Entry 7ORM (electron microscopy, 3.30 A resolution); this record covers chains T and A of the 4 polymer chains in the assembly.

# Chain T
Molecule: 25-nt RNA strand
Sequence (25 nucleotides; each row starts with the number of its first residue):
     1 UAUCUAUACUUGGUAGUACACUACU
Disordered / not traced: 1-14

# Chain A
Protein: RNA-directed RNA polymerase L
From: Bunyavirus La Crosse
Notes: EC 2.7.7.48, 3.1.-.-
Reference sequence: A5HC98 (L_BUNLC); residue numbers follow UniProt; this construct covers 1-1028, 1042-2263
Sequence (2276 residues; numbered 1 to 2263 plus 26 insertion-coded residues; 13 numbers in that range are skipped by the numbering (no residue carries them; nothing is unmodelled there); the number before each row is that of its first residue; a row labelled like 1028A-1028Z holds insertion residues (1028A, then the next letters in order)):
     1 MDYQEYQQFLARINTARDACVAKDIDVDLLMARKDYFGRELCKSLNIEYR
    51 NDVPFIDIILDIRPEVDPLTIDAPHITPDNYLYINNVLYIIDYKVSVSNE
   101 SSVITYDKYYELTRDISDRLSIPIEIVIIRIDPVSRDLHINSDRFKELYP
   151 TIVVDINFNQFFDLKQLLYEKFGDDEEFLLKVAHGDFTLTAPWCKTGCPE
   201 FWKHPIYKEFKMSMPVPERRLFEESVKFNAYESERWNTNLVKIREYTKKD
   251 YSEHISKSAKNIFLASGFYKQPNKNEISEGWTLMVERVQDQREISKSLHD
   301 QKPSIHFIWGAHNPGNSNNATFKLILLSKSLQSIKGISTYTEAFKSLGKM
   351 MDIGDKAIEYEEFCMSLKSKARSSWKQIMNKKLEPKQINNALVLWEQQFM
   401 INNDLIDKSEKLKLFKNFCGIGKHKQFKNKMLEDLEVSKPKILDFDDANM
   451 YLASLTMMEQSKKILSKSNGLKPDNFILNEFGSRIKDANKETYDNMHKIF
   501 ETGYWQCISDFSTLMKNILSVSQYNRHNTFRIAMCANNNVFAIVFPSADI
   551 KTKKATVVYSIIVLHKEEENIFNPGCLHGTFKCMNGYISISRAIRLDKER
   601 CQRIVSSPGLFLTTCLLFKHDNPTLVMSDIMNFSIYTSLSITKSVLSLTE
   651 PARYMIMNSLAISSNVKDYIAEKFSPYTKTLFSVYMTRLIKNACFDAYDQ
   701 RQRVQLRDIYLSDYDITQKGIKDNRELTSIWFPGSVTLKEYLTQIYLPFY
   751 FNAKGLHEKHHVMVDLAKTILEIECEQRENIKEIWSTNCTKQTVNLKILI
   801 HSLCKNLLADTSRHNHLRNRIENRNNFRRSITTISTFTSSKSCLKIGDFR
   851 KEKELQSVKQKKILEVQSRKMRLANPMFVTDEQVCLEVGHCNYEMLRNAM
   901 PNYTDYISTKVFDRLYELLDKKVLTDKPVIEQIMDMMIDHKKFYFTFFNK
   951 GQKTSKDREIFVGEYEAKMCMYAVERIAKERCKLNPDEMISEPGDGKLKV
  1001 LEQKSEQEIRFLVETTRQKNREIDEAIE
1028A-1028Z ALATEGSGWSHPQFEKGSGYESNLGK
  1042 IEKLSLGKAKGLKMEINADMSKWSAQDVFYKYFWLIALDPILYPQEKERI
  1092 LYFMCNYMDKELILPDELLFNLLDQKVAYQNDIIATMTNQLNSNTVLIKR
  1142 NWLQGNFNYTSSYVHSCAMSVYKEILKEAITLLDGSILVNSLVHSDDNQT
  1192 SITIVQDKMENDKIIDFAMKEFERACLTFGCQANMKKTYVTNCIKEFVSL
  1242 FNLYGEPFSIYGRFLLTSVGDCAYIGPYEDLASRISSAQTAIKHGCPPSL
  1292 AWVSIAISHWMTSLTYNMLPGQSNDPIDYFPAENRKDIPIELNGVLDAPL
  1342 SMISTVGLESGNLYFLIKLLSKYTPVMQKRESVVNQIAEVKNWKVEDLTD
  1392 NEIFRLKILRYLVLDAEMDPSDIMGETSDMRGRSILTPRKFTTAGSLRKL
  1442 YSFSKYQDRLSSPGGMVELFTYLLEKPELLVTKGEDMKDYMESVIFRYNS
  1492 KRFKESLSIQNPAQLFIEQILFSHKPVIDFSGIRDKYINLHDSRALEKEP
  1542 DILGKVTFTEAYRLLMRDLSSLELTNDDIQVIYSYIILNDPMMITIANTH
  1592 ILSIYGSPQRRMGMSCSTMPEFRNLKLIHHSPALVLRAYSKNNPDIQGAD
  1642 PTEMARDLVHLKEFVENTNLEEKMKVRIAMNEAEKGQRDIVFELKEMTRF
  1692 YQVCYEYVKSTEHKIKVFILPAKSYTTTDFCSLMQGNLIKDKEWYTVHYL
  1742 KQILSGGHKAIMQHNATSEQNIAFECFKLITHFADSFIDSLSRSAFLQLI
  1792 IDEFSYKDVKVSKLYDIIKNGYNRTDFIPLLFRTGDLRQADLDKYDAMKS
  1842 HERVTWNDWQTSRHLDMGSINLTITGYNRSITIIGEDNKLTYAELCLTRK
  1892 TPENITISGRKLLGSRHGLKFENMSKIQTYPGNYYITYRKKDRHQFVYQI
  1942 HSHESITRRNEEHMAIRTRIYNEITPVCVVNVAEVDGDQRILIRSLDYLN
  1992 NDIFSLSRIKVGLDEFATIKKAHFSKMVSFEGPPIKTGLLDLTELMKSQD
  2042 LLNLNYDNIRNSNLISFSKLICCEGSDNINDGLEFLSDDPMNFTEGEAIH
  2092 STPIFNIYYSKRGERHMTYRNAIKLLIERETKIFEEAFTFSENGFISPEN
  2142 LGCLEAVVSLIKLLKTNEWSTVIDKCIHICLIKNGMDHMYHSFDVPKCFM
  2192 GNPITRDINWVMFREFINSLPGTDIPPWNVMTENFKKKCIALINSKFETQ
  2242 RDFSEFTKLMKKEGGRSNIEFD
Disordered / not traced: 427-435, 855-891, 1028A-1028Z, 1531-1543, 1847-1862, 1920-1923, 1955-1962, 2239-2244, 2252-2263
Sequence notes: engineered mutation Lys34 (His in A5HC98); insertion (1028G-1028S)
Bound ions: Mg2+ near Asp1188 (its only coordinating residue here); Zn2+: Cys2064, His2169, Asp2178, His2182
UniProt features mapped onto this chain:
  - binding site (Mn(2+)): Asp52, Asp79, Asp92, Tyr93
  - binding site (Mg(2+)): Asp1188
  - binding site (Zn(2+)): Cys2064, His2169, Asp2178, His2182
  - mutagenesis: Asp52 (D52A: Complete loss of nuclease activity), Asp79 (D79A: Complete loss of nuclease activity), Asp92 (D92A: Complete loss of nuclease activity), Lys94 (K94A: Complete loss of nuclease activity)
Reported in the primary citation:
  - binding site for the 20-nt RNA strand: Arg33, Phe162, His184, Arg820, Asn823, Arg824, Arg829, Lys1474, Ser1622, Tyr1696, His1704
  - mutagenesis - H34K: abolished catalytic activity (citing earlier work)
  - mutagenesis - M989A: decreased catalytic activity on 25-mer product
  - mutagenesis - I990A: increased catalytic activity on 25-mer
  - mutagenesis - M989A, S991A: unchanged catalytic activity
  - mutagenesis - S991A (13.8-fold): increased catalytic activity on replication products

# Interface between chain T and chain A
Residue-residue contacts (58):
  A15(T) - Ser842(A)  sugar contact
  A15(T) - Phe948(A)  sugar contact
  A15(T) - Asn949(A)  base contact
  A15(T) - Lys950(A)  base contact
  A15(T) - Ile1500(A)  base contact
  G16(T) - Lys841(A)  phosphate contact
  G16(T) - Ser842(A)  hydrogen bond to the phosphate
  G16(T) - Phe948(A)  sugar contact
  G16(T) - Lys950(A)  base contact
  G16(T) - Arg958(A)  base contact
  G16(T) - Ile960(A)  base contact
  G16(T) - Phe961(A)  hydrogen bond to the sugar
  G16(T) - Val962(A)  sugar contact
  G16(T) - Gln1145(A)  hydrogen bond to the base
  G16(T) - Gly1146(A)  base contact
  U17(T) - Lys841(A)  phosphate contact
  U17(T) - Lys968(A)  salt bridge to the phosphate
  U17(T) - Glu975(A)  sugar contact
  U17(T) - Gly1146(A)  hydrogen bond to the sugar
  U17(T) - Asn1147(A)  sugar contact
  U17(T) - Asn1149(A)  base contact
  A18(T) - Thr836(A)  hydrogen bond to the phosphate
  A18(T) - Glu975(A)  phosphate contact
  A18(T) - Arg976(A)  salt bridge to the phosphate
  A18(T) - Ile990(A)  sugar contact
  A18(T) - Tyr1150(A)  phosphate contact
  C19(T) - Lys979(A)  salt bridge to the phosphate
  C19(T) - Ile990(A)  sugar contact
  C19(T) - Glu992(A)  hydrogen bond to the sugar
  C19(T) - Pro993(A)  sugar contact
  C19(T) - Gly994(A)  hydrogen bond to the sugar
  C19(T) - Lys997(A)  sugar contact
  C19(T) - Tyr1150(A)  sugar contact
  A20(T) - Pro993(A)  phosphate contact
  A20(T) - Gly994(A)  hydrogen bond to the sugar
  A20(T) - Ile1706(A)  phosphate contact
  C21(T) - Lys1284(A)  hydrogen bond to the sugar
  C21(T) - Lys1705(A)  phosphate contact
  C21(T) - Ile1706(A)  hydrogen bond to the phosphate
  C21(T) - Lys1707(A)  phosphate contact
  U22(T) - Ser1277(A)  hydrogen bond to the sugar
  U22(T) - Lys1705(A)  salt bridge to the phosphate
  U22(T) - Lys1707(A)  salt bridge to the phosphate
  A23(T) - Glu1270(A)  sugar contact
  A23(T) - Ala1273(A)  phosphate contact
  A23(T) - Ser1274(A)  hydrogen bond to the sugar
  A23(T) - Gly1348(A)  phosphate contact
  C24(T) - Ile1266(A)  sugar contact
  C24(T) - Tyr1269(A)  hydrogen bond to the phosphate
  C24(T) - Glu1270(A)  sugar contact
  C24(T) - Ala1273(A)  phosphate contact
  C24(T) - Arg1424(A)  salt bridge to the phosphate
  C24(T) - Ser1425(A)  phosphate contact
  C24(T) - Arg1493(A)  hydrogen bond to the base
  U25(T) - Gly1423(A)  phosphate contact
  U25(T) - Arg1424(A)  phosphate contact
  U25(T) - Ser1425(A)  hydrogen bond to the phosphate
  U25(T) - Arg1493(A)  phosphate contact
Also at the interface, not in a pair above, chain A (47 interface residues in all): Val911, Gly951, Tyr972, Thr1281, Leu1349, Gln1693, His1704

# Summary
Chain T and chain A form an interface of 11 and 47 residues respectively, with 15 hydrogen bonds and 6 salt
bridges. Polar pairs include G16(T)-Gln1145(A), C24(T)-Arg1493(A) and G16(T)-Phe961(A). The paper reports a
binding site for the 20-nt RNA strand at Arg33(A), Phe162(A) and His184(A) among others; H34K of chain A
abolishes catalytic activity; 4 substitutions were tested in all.
Here chain T is a 25-nt RNA strand and chain A is RNA-directed RNA polymerase L (Bunyavirus La Crosse). Entry
7ORM (La Crosse virus polymerase at transcription early-elongation stage) was determined by electron
microscopy (same publication as 7ORI, 7ORJ, 7ORK, 7ORL and 7ORO).
